3LMT - chains A and B; structure by X-ray diffraction, 2.75 A resolution.

# Chain A (and B)
Molecule: D-tyrosyl-tRNA(Tyr) deacylase
Source organism: Plasmodium falciparum
Notes: EC 3.1.-.-; chain B of this document is another copy of the same molecule, construct and numbering; everything in this record applies to it too
UniProtKB: Q8IIS0 (Q8IIS0_PLAF7); residues 1-164 here = UniProt positions 1-164
Sequence (164 residues; numbered 1 to 164; the number before each row is that of its first residue):
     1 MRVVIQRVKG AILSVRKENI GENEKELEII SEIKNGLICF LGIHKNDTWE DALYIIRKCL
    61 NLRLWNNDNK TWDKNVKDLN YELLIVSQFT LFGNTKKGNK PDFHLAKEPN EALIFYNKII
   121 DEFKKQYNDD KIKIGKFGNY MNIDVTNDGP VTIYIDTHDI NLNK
Disordered / not traced: 163-164 (chain B: 17-25, 162-164)
UniProt features mapped onto this chain:
  - motif: His104 to Lys107 (C-terminal adenosine nucleotide of tRNA), Gly149, Pro150 (Gly-cisPro motif, allows the protein to recognize chirality of D-amino acids)
  - active site: Thr90 (Nucleophile)
  - binding site (tRNA): Trp72, Phe89
  - mutagenesis: Ser87 (S87A: Partial loss of deacylation of D-tyrosyl-tRNA(Tyr); S87P: Wild-type deacylation of D-tyrosyl-tRNA(Tyr)), Gln88 (Q88A/E/N: Wild-type deacylation of D-tyrosyl-tRNA(Tyr)), Thr90 (T90A/S: Wild-type deacylation of D-tyrosyl-tRNA(Tyr)), Ala112 (A112F: Loss of deacylation of D-tyrosyl-tRNA(Tyr), loss of deacylation of glycyl-tRNA(Gly), not toxic upon overexpression), Phe137 (F137A: Loss of deacylation of D-tyrosyl-tRNA(Tyr), loss of deacylation of glycyl-tRNA(Gly)), Gly149 (G149A: Loss of deacylation of D-tyrosyl-tRNA(Tyr)), Pro150 (P150A: Loss of deacylation of D-tyrosyl-tRNA(Tyr))

# How chain A and chain B interact
Residue-residue contacts (84; chain A residue first):
  Gln6(A) - Phe40(B)
  Phe40(A) - Gln6(B)
  Phe40(A) - Asn147(B)
  Phe40(A) - Thr152(B)
  Tyr54(A) - Thr95(B)
  Tyr54(A) - Lys96(B)
  Lys58(A) - Thr95(B)  hydrogen bond (side chain-backbone)
  Lys58(A) - Gly98(B)  hydrogen bond (side chain-backbone)
  Lys58(A) - Asn99(B)
  Asn61(A) - Asn99(B)
  Leu62(A) - Thr95(B)
  Leu62(A) - Asn99(B)
  Arg63(A) - Asn99(B)  hydrogen bond (backbone-backbone)
  Arg63(A) - Lys100(B)
  Arg63(A) - Pro101(B)
  Leu64(A) - Pro101(B)  hydrophobic
  Thr71(A) - Lys100(B)  hydrogen bond (backbone-side chain)
  Trp72(A) - Lys100(B)  hydrogen bond (backbone-side chain)
  Trp72(A) - Phe103(B)
  Gln88(A) - Pro150(B)  hydrogen bond (side chain-backbone)
  Gln88(A) - Val151(B)
  Gln88(A) - Thr152(B)  hydrogen bond
  Thr90(A) - Val151(B)
  Thr90(A) - Thr152(B)  hydrogen bond (side chain-backbone)
  Thr90(A) - Ile153(B)
  Leu91(A) - Thr152(B)
  Thr95(A) - Tyr54(B)  hydrogen bond (backbone-side chain)
  Thr95(A) - Lys58(B)  hydrogen bond (backbone-side chain)
  Thr95(A) - Leu62(B)
  Thr95(A) - Ile155(B)
  Lys96(A) - Tyr54(B)
  Lys96(A) - Asp159(B)
  Gly98(A) - Lys58(B)  hydrogen bond (backbone-side chain)
  Asn99(A) - Lys58(B)  hydrogen bond
  Asn99(A) - Asn61(B)
  Asn99(A) - Leu62(B)
  Asn99(A) - Arg63(B)  hydrogen bond (backbone-backbone)
  Lys100(A) - Arg63(B)
  Lys100(A) - Thr71(B)  hydrogen bond (side chain-backbone)
  Lys100(A) - Trp72(B)  hydrogen bond (side chain-backbone)
  Pro101(A) - Leu64(B)  hydrophobic
  Pro101(A) - Trp72(B)  hydrophobic
  Phe103(A) - Trp72(B)  hydrophobic
  Tyr140(A) - Lys9(B)
  Tyr140(A) - Asp148(B)  hydrogen bond
  Tyr140(A) - Gly149(B)
  Met141(A) - Asn147(B)
  Met141(A) - Gly149(B)  hydrogen bond (backbone-backbone)
  Met141(A) - Pro150(B)
  Asn142(A) - Thr146(B)
  Asn142(A) - Asn147(B)
  Ile143(A) - Val145(B)
  Ile143(A) - Thr146(B)
  Ile143(A) - Asn147(B)  hydrogen bond (backbone-backbone)
  Ile143(A) - Pro150(B)  hydrophobic
  Asp144(A) - Val145(B)
  Asp144(A) - Thr146(B)  hydrogen bond
  Val145(A) - Ile143(B)
  Val145(A) - Asp144(B)
  Val145(A) - Val145(B)  hydrogen bond (backbone-backbone)
  Val145(A) - Asn147(B)
  Thr146(A) - Asn142(B)
  Thr146(A) - Ile143(B)
  Thr146(A) - Asp144(B)  hydrogen bond
  Asn147(A) - Phe40(B)
  Asn147(A) - Met141(B)
  Asn147(A) - Asn142(B)
  Asn147(A) - Ile143(B)  hydrogen bond (backbone-backbone)
  Asn147(A) - Val145(B)
  Asp148(A) - Tyr140(B)  hydrogen bond
  Gly149(A) - Tyr140(B)
  Gly149(A) - Met141(B)  hydrogen bond (backbone-backbone)
  Pro150(A) - Gln88(B)  hydrogen bond (backbone-side chain)
  Pro150(A) - Met141(B)
  Pro150(A) - Ile143(B)  hydrophobic
  Val151(A) - Gln88(B)
  Thr152(A) - Phe40(B)
  Thr152(A) - Gln88(B)  hydrogen bond
  Thr152(A) - Thr90(B)  hydrogen bond (backbone-side chain)
  Thr152(A) - Leu91(B)
  Ile153(A) - Thr90(B)
  Tyr154(A) - Tyr154(B)
  Ile155(A) - Thr95(B)
  Ile160(A) - Lys96(B)
Also at the interface, not in a pair above, chain A (45 interface residues in all): Val4, Arg7, Arg16, Asp73, Val86, Phe89, Asn139, Asp159
Also at the interface, not in a pair above, chain B (45 interface residues in all): Val4, Arg7, Asp73, Val86, Phe89, Asn139, Ile160

# Overview
The chain A/chain B interface involves 45 residues from each chain; the contacts include 27 hydrogen bonds.
Polar contacts include Lys58(A)-Thr95(B), Lys58(A)-Gly98(B) and Thr71(A)-Lys100(B). From UniProt: active-site
residue Thr90(A), tRNA-binding residues Trp72(A) and Phe89(A) and 7 mutagenesis sites on chain A.
Chain A and chain B are both D-tyrosyl-tRNA(Tyr) deacylase (Plasmodium falciparum); the structure, Crystal
structure of DTD from Plasmodium falciparum, was determined by X-ray diffraction, deposited together with 3LMU
and 3LMV.
